5MLC - chains A and D of the 32 polymer chains in the assembly; structure by electron microscopy, 3.60 A resolution.

# Chain A
Molecule: 23S ribosomal RNA, chloroplastic
Source organism: Spinacia oleracea
Sequence (2811 nucleotides; numbered 1 to 2811; the number before each row is that of its first residue):
     1 UUCAAACGAG GAAAGGCUUA CGGUGGAUAC CUAGGCACCC AGAGACGAGG AAGGGCGUAU
    61 UAAUCGACGA AAUGCUUCGG GGAGUUGAAA AUAAGCAGAG AUCCGGAGAU UCCCGAAUAG
   121 GUCAACCUUU CGAACUUCUG CUGAAUCCAU GGGCAGGCAA GAGACAACCU GGCGAACUGA
   181 AACAUCUUAG UAGCCAGAGG AAAAGAAAGC AAAAGCGAUU CCCGUAGUAG CGGCGAGCGA
   241 AAUGGGAGCA GCCUAAACCG UGAAAACGGG GUUGUGGGAG AGCAAUACAA GCGUCGUGCU
   301 GCUAGGCGAA UCAGUGGAGU GCGGAACCCU AGAUGGUGAA AGUCCAGUAG CCGAAAGCAU
   361 CACUAGCUUA UGCUCUGACC CGAGUAGCAU GGGGCACGUG GAAUCCCGUG UGAAUCAGCA
   421 AGGACCACCU UGCAAGGCUA AAUACUCCUG GGUGACCGAU AGCGAAGUAG UACCGUGAGG
   481 GAAGGGUGAA AAGAACCCCC AUCGGGGAGU GAAAUAGAAC AUGAAACCGU AAGCUCUCAA
   541 GCAGUGGGAG GGGGACCAGA CCCUGACCGC GUGCCUGUUG AAGAAUGAGC CGGCGACUCA
   601 UAGGCAGUGG CUUGGUUAAG GGAACCCACC GGAGCCGUAG CGAAAGCGAG UCUUCAUAGG
   661 GCAAUUGUCA CUGCUUAUGG ACCCGAACCU GGGUGAUCUA UCCAUGACCA GGAUGAAGCU
   721 UGGGUGAAAC UAAGUGGAGG UCCGAACCGA CUGAUGUUGA AGAAUCAGCG GAUGAGUUGU
   781 GGUUAGGGGU GAAAUGCCAC UCGAACCCAG AGCUAGCUGG UUCUCCCCGA AAUGCGUUGA
   841 GGCGCAGCAG UUGACUGGAC AUCUAGGGGU AAAGCACUGU UUCGGUGCGG GCCGCGAGAG
   901 CGGUACCAAA UCGAGGCAAA CUCUGAAUAC UAGAUAUGAC CUCCAAAUAA CAGGGGUCAA
   961 GGUCGGCCAG UGAGACGAUG GGGGAUAAGC UUCAUCGUCG AGAGGGAAAC AGCCCGGAUC
  1021 ACCAGCUAAG GCCCCUAAAU GACCGCUCAG UGAUAAAGGA GGUAGGGGUG CAGAGACAGC
  1081 CAGGAGGUUU GCCUAGAAGC AGCCACCCUU GAAAGAGUGC GUAAUAGCUC ACUGAUCGAG
  1141 CGCUCUUGCG CCGAAGAUGA ACGGGGCUAA GCGGUCUGCC GAAGCUGUGG GAUGUAAAAA
  1201 AACAUCGGUA GGGGAGCGUU CCGUGUUAGG GAGAAACGCG UGCGUGAGCC GCGUUGGACG
  1261 AAGCGGAAGC GAGAAUGUCG GCUUGAGUAA CGCAAACAUU GGUGAGAAUC CAAUGCCCCG
  1321 AAAACCUAAG GGUUCCUCCG CAAGGUUCGU CCACGGAGGG UGAGUCAGGG CCUAAGAUCA
  1381 GGCCGAAAGG CGUAGUCGAU GGACAACAGG UGAAUAUUCC UGUACUACCC CUUGUUGGUC
  1441 CCGAGGGACG GAGGAGGCUA GGUUAGCCGA AAGAUGGUUA UCGGUUCAAG GACGCAAGGU
  1501 GACCCUGUUU UUCAGGGUAA GAAGGGGUAG AGAAAAUGCC UCGAGCCAAU GUUCGAGUAC
  1561 CAGGCGCUAC GGCGCUGAAG UAACCGAUGC CAUACUCCCA GGAAAAGCUC GAACGACCUU
  1621 CAACAAAAGG GUACCUGUAC CCGAAACCGA CACAGGUAGG UAGGUAGAGA AUACCUAGGG
  1681 GCGCGAGACA ACUCUCUCUA AGGAACUCGG CAAAAUAGCC CCGUAACUUC GGGAGAAGGG
  1741 GUGCCCCCUC ACAAAGGGGG UCGAAGUGAC CAGGCCCGGG CGACUGUUUA CCAAAAACAC
  1801 AGGUCUCCGC AAAGUCGUAA GACCAUGUAU GGGGGCUGAC GCCUGCCCAG UGCCGGAAGG
  1861 UCAAGGAAGU UGGUGACCUG AUGACAGGGG AGCCGGCGAC CGAAGCCCCG GUGAACGGCG
  1921 GCCGUAACUA UAACGGUCCU AAGGUAGCGA AAUUCCUUGU CGGGUAAGUU CCGACCCGCA
  1981 CGAAAGGCGU AACGAUCUGG GCACUGUCUC GGAGAGAGGC UCGGUGAAAU AGACAUGUCU
  2041 GUGAAGAUGC GGACUACCUG CACCUGGACA GAAAGACCCU AUGAAGCUUU ACUGUUCCCU
  2101 GGGAUUGGCU UUGGGCUUUU CCUGCGCAGC UUAGGUGGAA GGCGAAGAAG GCCCCCUUCC
  2161 GGGGGGGCCC GAGCCAUCAG UGAGAUACCA CUCUGGAAGA GCUAGAAUUC UAACCUUGUG
  2221 UCAGGACCUA CGGGCCAAGG GACAUUCUCA GGUAGACAGU UUCUAUGGGG CGUAGGCCUC
  2281 CCAAAAGGUA ACGGAGGCGU GCAAAGGUUU CCUCGGGCCG GACGGAGAUU GGCCCUCGAG
  2341 UGCAAAGGCA GAAGGGAGCU UGACUGCAAG ACCCACCCGU CGAGCAGGGA CGAAAGUCGG
  2401 CCUUAGUGAU CCGACGGUGC CGAGUGGAAG GGCCGUCGCU CAACGGAUAA AAGUUACUCU
  2461 AGGGAUAACA GGCUGAUCUU CCCCAAGAGU UCACAUCGAC GGGAAGGUUU GGCACCUCGA
  2521 UGUCGGCUCU UCGCCACCUG GGGCUGUAGU AUGUUCCAAG GGUUGGGCUG UUCGCCCAUU
  2581 AAAGCGGUAC GUGAGCUGGG UUCAGAACGU CGUGAGACAG UUCGGUCCAU AUCCGGUGUG
  2641 GGCGUUAGAG CAUUGAGAGG ACCUUUCCCU AGUACGAGAG GACCGGGAAG GACGCACCUC
  2701 UGGUGUACCA GUUAUCGUGC CCACGGUAAA CGCUGGGUAG CCAAGUGCGG AGCGGAUAAC
  2761 UGCUGAAAGC AUCUAAGUAG UAAGCCCACC CCAAGAUGAG UGCUCUCCUA U
Disordered / not traced: 283-297, 363-372, 943-951, 1502-1521, 1926-1932

# Chain D
Protein: 50S ribosomal protein L2, chloroplastic
Source organism: Spinacia oleracea
Reference sequence: P06509 (RK2_SPIOL); residue numbers follow UniProt; this construct covers 1-272
Chain sequence (272 residues; each row starts with the number of its first residue):
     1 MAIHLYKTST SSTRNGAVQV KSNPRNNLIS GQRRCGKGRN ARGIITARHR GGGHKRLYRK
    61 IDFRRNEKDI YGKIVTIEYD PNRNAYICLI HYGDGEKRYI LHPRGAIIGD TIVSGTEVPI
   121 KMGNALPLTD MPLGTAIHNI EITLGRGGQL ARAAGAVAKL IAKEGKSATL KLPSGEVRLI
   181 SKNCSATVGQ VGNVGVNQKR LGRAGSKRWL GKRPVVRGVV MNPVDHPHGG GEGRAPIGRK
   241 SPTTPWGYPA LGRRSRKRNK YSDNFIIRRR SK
Disordered / not traced: 1-25, 272
Swiss-Prot annotation at these positions:
  - modified residue: Ala-2 (N-methylalanine)

# Interface between chain A and chain D
Residue-residue contacts (244; chain A residue first):
  U701(A) / Arg-39(D)  hydrogen bond to the base
  U701(A) / Arg-213(D)  hydrogen bond to the phosphate
  C702(A) / Arg-39(D)  hydrogen bond to the sugar
  C702(A) / Gly-51(D)  phosphate contact
  C702(A) / Gly-52(D)  phosphate contact
  C702(A) / Arg-213(D)  salt bridge to the phosphate
  C703(A) / Cys-35(D)  sugar contact
  C703(A) / Gly-36(D)  sugar contact
  C703(A) / Gly-51(D)  phosphate contact
  C703(A) / Gly-52(D)  hydrogen bond to the phosphate
  U705(A) / Lys-55(D)  salt bridge to the phosphate
  G740(A) / Arg-203(D)  salt bridge to the phosphate
  G740(A) / Ala-204(D)  hydrogen bond to the base
  G740(A) / Gly-205(D)  hydrogen bond to the base
  G774(A) / Arg-203(D)  phosphate contact
  A775(A) / Arg-203(D)  salt bridge to the phosphate
  A775(A) / Ala-204(D)  base contact
  A775(A) / Gly-205(D)  phosphate contact
  A775(A) / Arg-208(D)  hydrogen bond to the base
  A775(A) / Trp-209(D)  phosphate contact
  A775(A) / Pro-214(D)  base contact
  U784(A) / Arg-42(D)  sugar contact
  U784(A) / Gly-43(D)  sugar contact
  U784(A) / Ile-44(D)  sugar contact
  A785(A) / Arg-42(D)  salt bridge to the phosphate
  G788(A) / Arg-42(D)  phosphate contact
  G789(A) / Ile-44(D)  sugar contact
  U790(A) / Ile-44(D)  phosphate contact
  U790(A) / Ile-45(D)  hydrogen bond to the phosphate
  G791(A) / Arg-213(D)  salt bridge to the phosphate
  G791(A) / Asp-225(D)  hydrogen bond to the base
  A792(A) / Arg-208(D)  base contact
  A792(A) / Arg-213(D)  salt bridge to the phosphate
  A792(A) / Pro-214(D)  sugar contact
  A792(A) / Val-216(D)  sugar contact
  A793(A) / Val-216(D)  base contact
  A793(A) / Val-220(D)  sugar contact
  A793(A) / Met-221(D)  base contact
  A793(A) / Asp-225(D)  base contact
  U795(A) / Asn-222(D)  hydrogen bond to the sugar
  U795(A) / Val-224(D)  base contact
  A804(A) / Val-224(D)  base contact
  A1375(A) / Cys-35(D)  sugar contact
  G1392(A) / Ala-41(D)  phosphate contact
  G1445(A) / Asn-27(D)  hydrogen bond to the phosphate
  G1530(A) / Asp-94(D)  base contact
  G1532(A) / Asp-94(D)  hydrogen bond to the base
  G1532(A) / Gly-95(D)  base contact
  A1535(A) / Gly-95(D)  base contact
  A1535(A) / Lys-97(D)  hydrogen bond to the sugar
  A1536(A) / Lys-97(D)  phosphate contact
  A1600(A) / His-54(D)  sugar contact
  A1600(A) / Tyr-79(D)  phosphate contact
  A1600(A) / Trp-209(D)  stacking on the base
  A1600(A) / Leu-210(D)  sugar contact
  G1601(A) / His-54(D)  sugar contact
  G1601(A) / Lys-55(D)  sugar contact
  G1601(A) / Arg-56(D)  salt bridge to the phosphate
  G1601(A) / Arg-59(D)  hydrogen bond to the sugar
  G1601(A) / Tyr-79(D)  hydrogen bond to the phosphate
  G1601(A) / Pro-81(D)  phosphate contact
  G1602(A) / His-54(D)  sugar contact
  G1602(A) / Lys-55(D)  phosphate contact
  G1602(A) / Arg-56(D)  sugar contact
  G1602(A) / Leu-57(D)  hydrogen bond to the phosphate
  G1602(A) / Arg-59(D)  salt bridge to the phosphate
  G1602(A) / Pro-81(D)  phosphate contact
  A1603(A) / Gly-31(D)  hydrogen bond to the sugar
  A1603(A) / Lys-55(D)  salt bridge to the phosphate
  A1603(A) / Leu-57(D)  phosphate contact
  A1604(A) / Ser-30(D)  phosphate contact
  A1604(A) / Gly-31(D)  hydrogen bond to the phosphate
  A1797(A) / Arg-234(D)  salt bridge to the phosphate
  C1798(A) / Arg-217(D)  salt bridge to the phosphate
  C1798(A) / Val-220(D)  sugar contact
  A1799(A) / Pro-214(D)  phosphate contact
  A1799(A) / Val-215(D)  phosphate contact
  A1799(A) / Val-216(D)  phosphate contact
  A1799(A) / Arg-217(D)  salt bridge to the phosphate
  C1800(A) / Ala-204(D)  hydrogen bond to the sugar
  C1800(A) / Pro-214(D)  phosphate contact
  C1800(A) / Val-215(D)  hydrogen bond to the phosphate
  A1801(A) / Arg-200(D)  hydrogen bond to the sugar
  A1801(A) / Leu-201(D)  phosphate contact
  A1801(A) / Gly-202(D)  hydrogen bond to the sugar
  A1801(A) / Arg-203(D)  sugar contact
  A1801(A) / Lys-207(D)  phosphate contact
  G1802(A) / Arg-200(D)  phosphate contact
  G1802(A) / Leu-201(D)  phosphate contact
  G1803(A) / Arg-200(D)  salt bridge to the phosphate
  C1805(A) / Leu-251(D)  sugar contact
  U1806(A) / Leu-251(D)  sugar contact
  U1806(A) / Gly-252(D)  hydrogen bond to the sugar
  C1807(A) / Arg-253(D)  sugar contact
  C1807(A) / Arg-254(D)  salt bridge to the phosphate
  C1807(A) / Ser-255(D)  hydrogen bond to the sugar
  C1808(A) / Arg-254(D)  salt bridge to the phosphate
  C1808(A) / Ser-255(D)  hydrogen bond to the phosphate
  C1808(A) / Arg-256(D)  hydrogen bond to the phosphate
  C1808(A) / Arg-270(D)  salt bridge to the phosphate
  G1809(A) / Leu-150(D)  base contact
  G1809(A) / Pro-173(D)  base contact
  G1809(A) / Ser-174(D)  hydrogen bond to the base
  G1809(A) / Glu-176(D)  hydrogen bond to the sugar
  G1809(A) / Arg-178(D)  hydrogen bond to the phosphate
  G1809(A) / Arg-256(D)  salt bridge to the phosphate
  G1809(A) / Ile-266(D)  sugar contact
  G1809(A) / Arg-270(D)  salt bridge to the phosphate
  C1810(A) / Ile-142(D)  sugar contact
  C1810(A) / Gln-149(D)  hydrogen bond to the sugar
  C1810(A) / Arg-178(D)  salt bridge to the phosphate
  C1810(A) / Arg-256(D)  salt bridge to the phosphate
  C1810(A) / Lys-260(D)  salt bridge to the phosphate
  C1810(A) / Ser-262(D)  hydrogen bond to the phosphate
  A1811(A) / Arg-146(D)  salt bridge to the phosphate
  A1811(A) / Gln-149(D)  hydrogen bond to the phosphate
  A1811(A) / Lys-260(D)  sugar contact
  A1811(A) / Tyr-261(D)  stacking on the base
  A1812(A) / Lys-260(D)  sugar contact
  A1813(A) / Ser-255(D)  hydrogen bond to the sugar
  A1813(A) / Lys-257(D)  phosphate contact
  G1814(A) / Thr-46(D)  base contact
  G1814(A) / Trp-246(D)  sugar contact
  G1814(A) / Ser-255(D)  phosphate contact
  U1815(A) / Thr-46(D)  base contact
  U1815(A) / Trp-246(D)  sugar contact
  C1816(A) / Asn-40(D)  sugar contact
  C1816(A) / Arg-42(D)  hydrogen bond to the sugar
  C1816(A) / Ile-44(D)  sugar contact
  C1816(A) / Thr-46(D)  sugar contact
  C1816(A) / Trp-246(D)  phosphate contact
  A1822(A) / Asn-40(D)  sugar contact
  A1822(A) / Ala-41(D)  hydrogen bond to the sugar
  C1823(A) / Arg-34(D)  salt bridge to the phosphate
  C1823(A) / Gly-38(D)  hydrogen bond to the sugar
  C1823(A) / Arg-39(D)  sugar contact
  C1823(A) / Asn-40(D)  sugar contact
  C1823(A) / Thr-46(D)  hydrogen bond to the sugar
  C1823(A) / Ala-47(D)  sugar contact
  C1824(A) / Lys-37(D)  phosphate contact
  C1824(A) / Ala-47(D)  sugar contact
  C1824(A) / Arg-50(D)  hydrogen bond to the phosphate
  A1825(A) / Arg-50(D)  salt bridge to the phosphate
  U1826(A) / Tyr-58(D)  base contact
  G1827(A) / Tyr-58(D)  hydrogen bond to the phosphate
  G1827(A) / Asn-82(D)  sugar contact
  G1827(A) / Arg-83(D)  salt bridge to the phosphate
  G1827(A) / Arg-152(D)  salt bridge to the phosphate
  U1828(A) / Arg-83(D)  salt bridge to the phosphate
  U1828(A) / Gln-149(D)  hydrogen bond to the base
  U1828(A) / Arg-152(D)  salt bridge to the phosphate
  A1829(A) / Ala-151(D)  hydrogen bond to the phosphate
  A1829(A) / Arg-152(D)  hydrogen bond to the phosphate
  A1829(A) / Ala-153(D)  hydrogen bond to the phosphate
  A1829(A) / Ala-156(D)  phosphate contact
  A1829(A) / Pro-173(D)  sugar contact
  A1829(A) / Ser-174(D)  hydrogen bond to the sugar
  A1829(A) / Arg-270(D)  base contact
  U1830(A) / Asn-84(D)  hydrogen bond to the sugar
  U1830(A) / Ala-153(D)  sugar contact
  U1830(A) / Ala-154(D)  hydrogen bond to the sugar
  U1830(A) / Gly-155(D)  base contact
  U1830(A) / Val-194(D)  hydrogen bond to the base
  U1830(A) / Val-196(D)  base contact
  U1830(A) / Asn-197(D)  sugar contact
  G1831(A) / Asn-84(D)  sugar contact
  G1831(A) / Lys-199(D)  salt bridge to the phosphate
  G1832(A) / Arg-50(D)  phosphate contact
  G1832(A) / Lys-212(D)  salt bridge to the phosphate
  G1833(A) / Arg-50(D)  salt bridge to the phosphate
  G1834(A) / Arg-48(D)  salt bridge to the phosphate
  G1834(A) / Thr-244(D)  sugar contact
  G1834(A) / Pro-245(D)  phosphate contact
  G1834(A) / Ala-250(D)  sugar contact
  G1835(A) / His-226(D)  salt bridge to the phosphate
  G1835(A) / His-228(D)  hydrogen bond to the phosphate
  G1835(A) / Ile-237(D)  sugar contact
  G1835(A) / Pro-242(D)  sugar contact
  G1835(A) / Thr-243(D)  sugar contact
  G1835(A) / Pro-245(D)  phosphate contact
  C1836(A) / Arg-217(D)  phosphate contact
  C1836(A) / Gly-218(D)  hydrogen bond to the phosphate
  C1836(A) / Val-219(D)  hydrogen bond to the phosphate
  C1836(A) / His-228(D)  salt bridge to the phosphate
  U1837(A) / Arg-217(D)  salt bridge to the phosphate
  U1837(A) / Val-219(D)  phosphate contact
  G1838(A) / Arg-217(D)  base contact
  G1852(A) / Lys-240(D)  sugar contact
  G1852(A) / Ser-241(D)  sugar contact
  C1853(A) / Gly-252(D)  hydrogen bond to the sugar
  C1853(A) / Arg-253(D)  phosphate contact
  C1854(A) / Arg-253(D)  phosphate contact
  C1854(A) / Arg-254(D)  hydrogen bond to the phosphate
  G1855(A) / Arg-254(D)  salt bridge to the phosphate
  A1915(A) / Pro-242(D)  sugar contact
  A1915(A) / Leu-251(D)  phosphate contact
  C1916(A) / Ile-237(D)  phosphate contact
  C1916(A) / Lys-240(D)  sugar contact
  G1917(A) / Pro-236(D)  phosphate contact
  G1917(A) / Ile-237(D)  phosphate contact
  G1917(A) / Gly-238(D)  phosphate contact
  A1985(A) / Arg-234(D)  sugar contact
  A1985(A) / Ala-235(D)  sugar contact
  A1985(A) / Pro-236(D)  base contact
  G1986(A) / Arg-234(D)  salt bridge to the phosphate
  C2087(A) / Pro-223(D)  phosphate contact
  U2088(A) / Pro-223(D)  phosphate contact
  U2089(A) / Arg-239(D)  salt bridge to the phosphate
  U2090(A) / Lys-240(D)  salt bridge to the phosphate
  C2097(A) / Tyr-248(D)  hydrogen bond to the sugar
  C2099(A) / Lys-257(D)  phosphate contact
  C2099(A) / Arg-258(D)  phosphate contact
  U2100(A) / Arg-258(D)  phosphate contact
  C2210(A) / Lys-166(D)  salt bridge to the phosphate
  U2217(A) / Thr-143(D)  sugar contact
  U2217(A) / Arg-146(D)  sugar contact
  G2218(A) / Arg-64(D)  hydrogen bond to the phosphate
  G2218(A) / Gly-145(D)  sugar contact
  G2218(A) / Arg-146(D)  salt bridge to the phosphate
  U2219(A) / Asp-62(D)  base contact
  U2219(A) / Arg-64(D)  salt bridge to the phosphate
  U2219(A) / Asn-66(D)  hydrogen bond to the sugar
  U2219(A) / Arg-98(D)  base contact
  G2220(A) / Arg-64(D)  salt bridge to the phosphate
  G2240(A) / Lys-166(D)  phosphate contact
  G2240(A) / Phe-265(D)  phosphate contact
  G2241(A) / Asn-264(D)  hydrogen bond to the phosphate
  C2243(A) / Asn-259(D)  sugar contact
  A2244(A) / Asn-259(D)  sugar contact
  A2254(A) / Tyr-248(D)  hydrogen bond to the base
  A2256(A) / Arg-239(D)  salt bridge to the phosphate
  A2256(A) / Gly-247(D)  sugar contact
  C2457(A) / Glu-232(D)  phosphate contact
  A2607(A) / Gly-233(D)  phosphate contact
  A2607(A) / Arg-234(D)  salt bridge to the phosphate
  C2608(A) / Arg-234(D)  hydrogen bond to the phosphate
  U2613(A) / Gly-238(D)  hydrogen bond to the sugar
  G2614(A) / Gly-238(D)  sugar contact
  A2615(A) / Pro-223(D)  phosphate contact
  A2615(A) / Gly-229(D)  phosphate contact
  A2615(A) / Gly-231(D)  phosphate contact
  G2616(A) / Gly-231(D)  hydrogen bond to the phosphate
  G2616(A) / Glu-232(D)  hydrogen bond to the base
  A2617(A) / Glu-232(D)  phosphate contact
Also at the interface, not in a pair above, chain A (111 interface residues in all): A704, U783, A794, G1376, C1391, A1444, A1531, U1537, U1785, U1851, G2255
Also at the interface, not in a pair above, chain D (134 interface residues in all): Gln-32, Arg-33, His-49, His-91, Tyr-92, Leu-144, Leu-172, Gln-190, Asn-193, Pro-227, Gly-230, Arg-269

# In short
The interface between chain A and chain D involves 111 residues on one side and 134 on the other; the contacts
include 61 hydrogen bonds, 46 salt bridges and 2 aromatic stacking contacts. Polar contacts include
U701(A)/Arg-39(D), G740(A)/Ala-204(D) and G740(A)/Gly-205(D).
Here chain A is 23S ribosomal RNA, chloroplastic and chain D is 50S ribosomal protein L2, chloroplastic, both
from Spinacia oleracea. Entry 5MLC (Cryo-EM structure of the spinach chloroplast ribosome reveals the location
of plastid-specific ribosomal proteins and extensions) was determined by electron microscopy.
